PDB entry 7L2U | electron microscopy, 3.47 A resolution | chains F and B of the 6 polymer chains in the assembly

== Chain F ==
Molecule: Tau-theraphotoxin-Hs1a
Source organism: Cyriopagopus schmidti
UniProtKB: P0CH43 (DKTX_CYRSC); residues 1-75 here = UniProt positions 1-75
Chain sequence (76 residues; each row starts with the number of its first residue; numbering starts at 0):
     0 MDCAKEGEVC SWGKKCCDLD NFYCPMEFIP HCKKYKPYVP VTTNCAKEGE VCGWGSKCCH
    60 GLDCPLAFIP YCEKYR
Unresolved in the structure: 0
Sequence notes: initiating methionine (0)
UniProt features mapped onto this chain:
  - site: Trp-11 (Interacts with TRPV1 (reaches into the void formed by S4, S6 and pore-helix)), Met-25 (Important residue for activation of TRPV1), Phe-27 (Interacts with TRPV1 (reaches into the void formed by S4, S6 and pore-helix)), Trp-53 (Interacts with TRPV1 (reaches into the void formed by S4, S6 and pore-helix)), Leu-65 (Important residue for activation of TRPV1), Phe-67 (Interacts with TRPV1 (reaches into the void formed by S4, S6 and pore-helix))
  - mutagenesis: Leu-65 (L65A: Important decrease in activation of TRPV1 (in K2 synthetic construct))
Cystine bridges: Cys-2/Cys-16, Cys-9/Cys-23, Cys-15/Cys-31, Cys-44/Cys-58, Cys-51/Cys-63, Cys-57/Cys-71
Small-molecule neighbours: XKP ((11R,14S)-17-amino-14-hydroxy-8,14-dioxo-9,13,15-trioxa-14lambda~5~-phosphaheptadecan-11-yl decanoate): Ala-66, Phe-67, Ile-68, Tyr-70

== Chain B ==
Molecule: Transient receptor potential cation channel subfamily V member 1
Source organism: Rattus norvegicus
UniProtKB: O35433 (TRPV1_RAT); residue numbers follow UniProt; this construct covers 110-603, 627-764
Chain sequence (637 residues; row label = number of the first residue in the row; note: 23 numbers in that range are skipped by the numbering (no residue carries them; nothing is unmodelled there)):
   105 GAMGSRLYDR RSIFDAVAQS NCQELESLLP FLQRSKKRLT DSEFKDPETG KTCLLKAMLN
   165 LHNGQNDTIA LLLDVARKTD SLKQFVNASY TDSYYKGQTA LHIAIERRNM TLVTLLVENG
   225 ADVQAAANGD FFKKTKGRPG FYFGELPLSL AACTNQLAIV KFLLQNSWQP ADISARDSVG
   285 NTVLHALVEV ADNTVDNTKF VTSMYNEILI LGAKLHPTLK LEEITNRKGL TPLALAASSG
   345 KIGVLAYILQ REIHEPECRH LSRKFTEWAY GPVHSSLYDL SCIDTCEKNS VLEVIAYSSS
   405 ETPNRHDMLL VEPLNRLLQD KWDRFVKRIF YFNFFVYCLY MIIFTAAAYY RPVEGLPPYK
   465 LKNTVGDYFR VTGEILSVSG GVYFFFRGIQ YFLQRRPSLK SLFVDSYSEI LFFVQSLFML
   525 VSVVLYFSQR KEYVASMVFS LAMGWTNMLY YTRGFQQMGI YAVMIEKMIL RDLCRFMFVY
   585 LVFLFGFSTA VVTLIEDGK
   627 YNSLYSTCLE LFKFTIGMGD LEFTENYDFK AVFIILLLAY VILTYILLLN MLIALMGETV
   687 NKIAQESKNI WKLQRAITIL DTEKSFLKCM RKAFRSGKLL QVGFTPDGKD DYRWCFRVDE
   747 VNWTTWNTNV GIINEDPG
Unresolved in the structure: 105-192, 239-241, 752-764
Sequence notes: expression tag (105-109)
UniProt features mapped onto this chain:
  - region: Glu-684 to Phe-712 (AD)
  - motif: Gly-643 to Asp-646 (Selectivity filter)
  - binding site (ATP): Arg-115, Lys-155, Lys-160, Asn-164, Tyr-199 to Gln-202, Glu-210, Arg-211
  - binding site (resiniferatoxin): Tyr-511, Ser-512, Thr-550, Arg-557
  - binding site (Na(+)): Gly-643
  - binding site (Ca(2+)): Asp-646
  - modified residue: Ser-116 (Phosphoserine), Thr-144 (Phosphothreonine), Thr-370 (Phosphothreonine), Ser-502 (Phosphoserine), Thr-704 (Phosphothreonine)
  - mutagenesis: Arg-114 (R114E: Abolishes capsaicin-evoked current and binding to resiniferatoxin; Abolishes sensitivity to acid), Arg-115 (R115D: Abolishes capsaicin-evoked current and binding to resiniferatoxin), Ser-116 (S116A: Abolishes phosphorylation by PKCM and enhances channel response to capsaicin by PKCM), Lys-155 (K155A: Abolishes ATP binding. Abolishes CALM binding. Impairs normal desensitization by repeated exposure to capsaicin), Lys-160 (K160A: Abolishes ATP binding. Abolishes CALM binding), Tyr-199 (Y199A: Strongly reduces affinity for ATP; when associated with A-202), Gln-202 (Q202A: Strongly reduces affinity for ATP; when associated with A-199), Ser-502 (S502A: Largely reduces PMA enhancement of capsaicin-evoked currents, but no effect on direct activation by PMA. Loss of activation by capsaicin and loss of vanilloid binding ...), Tyr-511 (Y511A: Loss of sensitivity to capsaicin), Met-547 (M547L: Reduces binding to resiniferatoxin), Thr-550 (T550I: Reduces sensitivity to capsaicin 10-fold; no effect on sensitivity to resiniferatoxin. Reduces binding to resiniferatoxin), Glu-636 (E636K: Abolishes channel activity. Restored channel activity; when associated with E-639; E636Q: Slight modification of pore attributes), 7 further mutagenesis entries in UniProt
Small-molecule neighbours:
  - XJ7 ((2S)-1-(butanoyloxy)-3-{[(R)-hydroxy{[(1r,2R,3S,4S,5R,6S)-2,3,4,5,6-pentahydroxycyclohexyl]oxy}phosphoryl]oxy}propan-2-yl tridecanoate): Arg-409, Val-508, Asp-509, Ser-510, Tyr-511, Ser-512, Leu-515, Met-547, Thr-550, Asn-551, Leu-553, Tyr-554, Arg-557, Glu-570, Leu-574, Ile-696, Leu-699, Gln-700, Ile-703
  - XKP ((11R,14S)-17-amino-14-hydroxy-8,14-dioxo-9,13,15-trioxa-14lambda~5~-phosphaheptadecan-11-yl decanoate): Leu-588, Leu-630, Tyr-631, Cys-634, Leu-635, Phe-638
Reported in the primary citation:
  - binding site for Na+: Gly-643

== How chain F and chain B interact ==
Residue-residue contacts - 21 pairs, chain F then chain B:
  Gly-12(F) / Lys-535(B)
  Met-25(F) / Tyr-631(B)  hydrophobic
  Met-25(F) / Leu-635(B)  hydrophobic
  Phe-27(F) / Tyr-631(B)  hydrophobic
  Lys-35(F) / Asp-601(B)  salt bridge
  Gly-52(F) / Asp-654(B)
  Gly-52(F) / Phe-655(B)
  Gly-52(F) / Lys-656(B)  hydrogen bond (backbone-backbone)
  Trp-53(F) / Lys-656(B)
  Trp-53(F) / Ala-657(B)
  Trp-53(F) / Val-658(B)  hydrophobic
  Gly-54(F) / Asp-654(B)  hydrogen bond (backbone-backbone)
  Gly-54(F) / Phe-655(B)
  Ser-55(F) / Asp-654(B)  hydrogen bond (backbone-backbone)
  Lys-56(F) / Asn-652(B)
  Lys-56(F) / Tyr-653(B)
  Lys-56(F) / Asp-654(B)  salt bridge
  Cys-57(F) / Asn-652(B)  hydrogen bond (backbone-side chain)
  Cys-63(F) / Lys-656(B)
  Leu-65(F) / Ile-660(B)  hydrophobic
  Phe-67(F) / Ala-657(B)
Also at the interface, not in a pair above, chain F (16 interface residues in all): Trp-11, Glu-26, Ala-66
Also at the interface, not in a pair above, chain B (15 interface residues in all): Glu-536, Ser-629, Ser-632

== In short ==
Chain F and chain B form an interface of 16 and 15 residues respectively; the contacts include 4 hydrogen
bonds and 2 salt bridges. Among the polar pairs are Lys-35(F)/Asp-601(B), Lys-56(F)/Asp-654(B) and
Cys-57(F)/Asn-652(B). Bound to chain F: compound XKP. The paper reports a binding site for Na+ at Gly-643(B).
Here chain F is Tau-theraphotoxin-Hs1a (Cyriopagopus schmidti) and chain B is Transient receptor potential
cation channel subfamily V member 1 (Rattus norvegicus). Entry 7L2U (cryo-EM structure of DkTx-bound minimal
TRPV1 in open state) was determined by electron microscopy together with 7L2M, 7L2R and 7L2T from the same
study.
